Entry 8HH3 (electron microscopy, 4.30 A resolution (low resolution: residue-level contacts below are approximate; hydrogen-bond / salt-bridge calls are withheld)); this record covers chains C and G of the 7 polymer chains in the assembly.

# Chain C
Name: ATP synthase subunit alpha
Source organism: Bacillus sp. PS3
Notes: EC 7.1.2.2
UniProtKB: A0A0M3VGF9 (A0A0M3VGF9_BACP3); numbering as in UniProt (aligned over 2-502)
Amino-acid sequence (501 residues; each row starts with the number of its first residue):
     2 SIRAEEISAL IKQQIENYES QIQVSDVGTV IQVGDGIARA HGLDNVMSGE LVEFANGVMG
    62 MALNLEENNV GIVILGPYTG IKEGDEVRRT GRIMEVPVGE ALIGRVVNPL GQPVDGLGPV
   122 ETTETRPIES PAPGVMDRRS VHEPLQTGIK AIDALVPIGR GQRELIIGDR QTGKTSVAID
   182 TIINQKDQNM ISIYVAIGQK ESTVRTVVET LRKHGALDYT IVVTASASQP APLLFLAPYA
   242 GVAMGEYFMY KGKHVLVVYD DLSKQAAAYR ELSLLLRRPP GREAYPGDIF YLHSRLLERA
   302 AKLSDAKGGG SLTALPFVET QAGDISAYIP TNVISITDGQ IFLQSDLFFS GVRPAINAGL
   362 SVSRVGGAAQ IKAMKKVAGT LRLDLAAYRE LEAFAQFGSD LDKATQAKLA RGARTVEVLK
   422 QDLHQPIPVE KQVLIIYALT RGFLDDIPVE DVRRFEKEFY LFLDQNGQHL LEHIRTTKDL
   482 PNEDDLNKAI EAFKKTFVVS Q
Disordered / not traced: 2-23, 502
Sequence notes: conflict P132 (Arg in A0A0M3VGF9), S193 (Cys in A0A0M3VGF9), F463 (Trp in A0A0M3VGF9)
Metal / ion sites: Mg2+: T176 (together with ATP)
Residues lining bound ligands:
  - ADP (adenosine-5'-diphosphate): S364, R365, G367, R383
  - ATP (adenosine-5'-triphosphate): D170, R171, Q172, T173, G174, K175, T176, S177, F349, R354, P355, Q422, D423, L424

# Chain G
Name: ATP synthase gamma chain
Source organism: Bacillus sp. PS3
UniProtKB: A0A0M4TPJ7 (A0A0M4TPJ7_BACP3); residue numbers follow UniProt; this construct covers 2-285
Amino-acid sequence (284 residues; each row starts with the number of its first residue):
     2 ASLRDIKTRI NATKKTSQIT KAMEMVSTSK LNRAEQNAKS FVPYMEKIQE VVANVALGAG
    62 GASHPMLVSR PVKKTGYLVI TSDRGLAGAY NSNVLRLVYQ TIQKRHASPD EYAIIVIGRV
   122 GLSFFRKRNM PVILDITRLP DQPSFADIKE IARKTVGLFA DGTFDELYMY YNHYVSAIQQ
   182 EVTERKLLPL TDLAENKQRT VYEFEPSQEE ILDVLLPQYA ESLIYGALLD AKASEHAARM
   242 TAMKNATDNA NELIRTLTLS YNRARQAAIT QEITEIVAGA NALQ
Disordered / not traced: 285

# Interface between chain C and chain G
Residue-residue contacts (4):
  G282(C) - E276(G)
  E284(C) - Q272(G)
  D401(C) - R85(G)
  D401(C) - R120(G)
Also at the interface, not in a pair above, chain C (7 interface residues in all): P280, P281, R283, D325
Also at the interface, not in a pair above, chain G (8 interface residues in all): S3, D84, G280, L284

# Overview
Chain C and chain G form an interface of 7 and 8 residues respectively. Chain C binds ATP and ADP.
Here chain C is ATP synthase subunit alpha and chain G is ATP synthase gamma chain, both from Bacillus sp.
PS3. Entry 8HH3 (F1 domain of FoF1-ATPase from Bacillus PS3,90 degrees,highATP) was determined by electron
microscopy together with 8HH1, 8HH2, 8HH4, 8HH5, 8HH6, 8HH7 and 5 further entries from the same study.
